Entry 4J89 (X-ray diffraction, 2.10 A resolution); this record covers chain A.

# Chain A
Molecule: Green fluorescent protein
Organism: Aequorea victoria
UniProt: P42212 (GFP_AEQVI); aligned to UniProt positions 2-238 over residues 2-238
Chain sequence (245 residues; numbered 0 to 246; 2 numbers in that range are skipped by the numbering (no residue carries them; nothing is unmodelled there); the number before each row is that of its first residue; numbering starts at 0):
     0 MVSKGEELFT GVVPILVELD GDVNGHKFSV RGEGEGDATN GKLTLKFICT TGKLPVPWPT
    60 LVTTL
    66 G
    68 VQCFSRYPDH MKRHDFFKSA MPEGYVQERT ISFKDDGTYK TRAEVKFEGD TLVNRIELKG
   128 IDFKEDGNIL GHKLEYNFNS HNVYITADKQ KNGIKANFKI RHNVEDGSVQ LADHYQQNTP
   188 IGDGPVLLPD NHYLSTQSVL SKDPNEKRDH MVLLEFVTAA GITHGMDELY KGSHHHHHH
Unresolved in the structure: 0, 232-246
Sequence notes: expression tag (0-1, 239-246); engineered mutation Arg30 (Ser in P42212), Asn39 (Tyr in P42212), Arg80 (Gln in P42212), Ser99 (Phe in P42212), Thr105 (Asn in P42212), Phe145 (Tyr in P42212), Thr153 (Met in P42212), Ala163 (Val in P42212), Val171 (Ile in P42212), Val206 (Ala in P42212)
Modified / non-standard residues: Gly66 ({(4Z)-4-(4-aminobenzylidene)-2-[(1R,2R)-1-amino-2-hydroxypropyl]-5-oxo-4,5-dihydro-1H-imidazol-1-yl}acetic acid; CQ2)
Covalent attachments: covalent link Leu64-Gly66; covalent link Gly66-Val68

# Overview
Chain A is Green fluorescent protein (Aequorea victoria); the structure, Different photochemical events of a
genetically encoded aryl azide define and modulate GFP fluorescence, was determined by X-ray diffraction (same
publication as 4J88 and 4J8A).
